Entry 5DWI (X-ray diffraction, 2.43 A resolution); this record covers chains A and C of the 4 polymer chains in the assembly.

[Chain A]
Name: Estrogen receptor
From: Homo sapiens
Notes: fragment: ligand-binding domain
Reference sequence: P03372 (ESR1_HUMAN); numbering as in UniProt (aligned over 298-554)
Chain sequence (257 residues; numbered 298 to 554; the number before each row is that of its first residue):
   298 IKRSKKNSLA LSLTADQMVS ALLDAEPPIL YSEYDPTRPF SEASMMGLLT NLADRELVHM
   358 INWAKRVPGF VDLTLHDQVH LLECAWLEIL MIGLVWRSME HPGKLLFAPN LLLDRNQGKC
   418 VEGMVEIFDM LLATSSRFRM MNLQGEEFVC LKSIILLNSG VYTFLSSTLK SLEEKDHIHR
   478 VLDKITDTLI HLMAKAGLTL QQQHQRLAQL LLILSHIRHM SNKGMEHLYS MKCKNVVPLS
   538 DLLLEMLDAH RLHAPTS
Unresolved in the structure: 298-304, 335-336, 461-470, 549-554
Sequence notes: engineered mutation Ser537 (Tyr in P03372)
Small-molecule neighbours: 5G3 (4-[(E)-[(2-chlorophenyl)imino](4-hydroxyphenyl)methyl]benzene-1,3-diol): Met343, Leu346, Thr347, Leu349, Ala350, Glu353, Leu384, Leu387, Met388, Leu391, Arg394, Phe404, Met421, Ile424, Phe425, Leu428, Gly521, His524, Leu525, Leu536, Leu540

[Chain C]
Name: Nuclear receptor coactivator 2
Notes: fragment: Nuclear receptor-interacting peptide
Reference sequence: Q15596 (NCOA2_HUMAN); residues 686-699 here = UniProt positions 686-699
Chain sequence (14 residues; row label = number of the first residue in the row):
   686 KHKILHRLLQ DSSS
Unresolved in the structure: 686, 697-699

[Chain A / chain C interface]
Pairs across the interface - 20 pairs, chain A then chain C:
  Ile358(A) with Leu690(C), hydrophobic; Leu693(C), hydrophobic; Leu694(C), hydrophobic
  Lys362(A) with Leu693(C), hydrogen bond (side chain-backbone); Leu694(C); Asp696(C), hydrogen bond (side chain-backbone)
  Leu372(A) with Leu694(C), hydrophobic; Gln695(C)
  Val376(A) with Leu690(C), hydrophobic; His691(C); Leu694(C), hydrophobic
  Leu379(A) with Leu694(C), hydrophobic
  Glu380(A) with Leu690(C)
  Asp538(A) with Ile689(C)
  Leu539(A) with Ile689(C); Leu693(C), hydrophobic
  Glu542(A) with Lys688(C); Ile689(C), hydrogen bond (side chain-backbone); Leu690(C)
  Met543(A) with Leu690(C), hydrophobic
Also at the interface, not in a pair above, chain A (14 interface residues in all): Asn359, Phe367, His373, Gln375

[Overview]
The interface between chain A and chain C involves 14 residues on one side and 8 on the other; the contacts
include 3 hydrogen bonds. Polar contacts include Lys362(A)-Leu693(C), Lys362(A)-Asp696(C) and
Glu542(A)-Ile689(C). Chain A binds compound 5G3.
Here chain A is Estrogen receptor (Homo sapiens) and chain C is Nuclear receptor coactivator 2. Entry 5DWI
(Crystal Structure of the ER-alpha Ligand-binding Domain in Complex with a Resorcinyl 2-Chloro-substituted
Diaryl-imine analog 4-[(E)-[(2-chlorophenyl)imino](4-hydroxyphenyl)methyl]benzene-1,3-diol) was determined by
X-ray diffraction (same publication as 4ZN7, 4ZNH, 4ZNS, 4ZNT, 4ZNU, 4ZNV and 50 further entries).
